Entry 8P37 (X-ray diffraction, 1.22 A resolution); this record covers chain A.

== Chain A ==
Name: IMP dehydrogenase subunit
From: Synechocystis sp. PCC 6803
UniProtKB: P73853 (P73853_SYNY3); numbering as in UniProt (aligned over 1-387)
Sequence (390 residues; each row starts with the number of its first residue; numbers below 1 keep their minus sign (Gly-2 is residue -2)):
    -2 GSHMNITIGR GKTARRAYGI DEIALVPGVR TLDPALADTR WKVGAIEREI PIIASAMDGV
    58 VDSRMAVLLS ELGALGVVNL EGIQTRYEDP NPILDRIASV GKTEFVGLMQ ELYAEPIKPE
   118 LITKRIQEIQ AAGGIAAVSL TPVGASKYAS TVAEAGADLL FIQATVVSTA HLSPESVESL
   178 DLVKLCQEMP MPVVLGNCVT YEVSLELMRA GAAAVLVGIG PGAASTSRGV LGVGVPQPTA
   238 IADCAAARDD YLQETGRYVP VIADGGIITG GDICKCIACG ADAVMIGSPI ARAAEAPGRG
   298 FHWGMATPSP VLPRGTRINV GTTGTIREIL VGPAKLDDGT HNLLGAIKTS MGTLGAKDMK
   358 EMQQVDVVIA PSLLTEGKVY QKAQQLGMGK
Not modelled in the structure: -2 to 1, 387
Construct notes: expression tag (-2 to 0); engineered mutation Ser222 (Cys in P73853)
Small-molecule neighbours:
  - NAD (nicotinamide-adenine-dinucleotide): Thr28, Leu29, Ala53, Asn76, Thr138, Pro139, Val140, Gln160, Ala161, Thr162, Val163, Val164, Ser165, His168, Glu175, Ser176, Leu177, Asn194, Gly215, Ile216, Gly217, Ser224, Met302, Ala303, Arg311
  - xanthosine-5'-monophosphate (XMP): Ser52, Met54, Gln160, Asn194, Gly217, Pro218, Gly219, Ala220, Ala221, Ser222, Thr223, Ser224, Asp261, Gly262, Gly263, Ile264, Met282, Ile283, Gly284, Ser285, Pro286, His299, Gly301, Met302, Ala303, Thr304, Arg311, Gly312

== In short ==
Ligands of chain A: xanthosine-5'-monophosphate and NAD.
Chain A is IMP dehydrogenase subunit (Synechocystis sp. PCC 6803); the structure, Structure a catalytically
inactive mutant of the IMP dehydrogenase related protein GUAB3 from Synechocystis PCC 6803, was determined by
X-ray diffraction together with 8P4Q from the same study.
